8Z98 - chains A and B of the 4 polymer chains in the assembly; structure by electron microscopy, 2.52 A resolution.

[Chain A]
Molecule: Polymerase acidic protein
Source organism: Thogoto virus (isolate SiAr 126)
UniProtKB: P27194 (PA_THOGV); residue numbers follow UniProt; this construct covers 1-622
Amino-acid sequence (622 residues; row label = number of the first residue in the row):
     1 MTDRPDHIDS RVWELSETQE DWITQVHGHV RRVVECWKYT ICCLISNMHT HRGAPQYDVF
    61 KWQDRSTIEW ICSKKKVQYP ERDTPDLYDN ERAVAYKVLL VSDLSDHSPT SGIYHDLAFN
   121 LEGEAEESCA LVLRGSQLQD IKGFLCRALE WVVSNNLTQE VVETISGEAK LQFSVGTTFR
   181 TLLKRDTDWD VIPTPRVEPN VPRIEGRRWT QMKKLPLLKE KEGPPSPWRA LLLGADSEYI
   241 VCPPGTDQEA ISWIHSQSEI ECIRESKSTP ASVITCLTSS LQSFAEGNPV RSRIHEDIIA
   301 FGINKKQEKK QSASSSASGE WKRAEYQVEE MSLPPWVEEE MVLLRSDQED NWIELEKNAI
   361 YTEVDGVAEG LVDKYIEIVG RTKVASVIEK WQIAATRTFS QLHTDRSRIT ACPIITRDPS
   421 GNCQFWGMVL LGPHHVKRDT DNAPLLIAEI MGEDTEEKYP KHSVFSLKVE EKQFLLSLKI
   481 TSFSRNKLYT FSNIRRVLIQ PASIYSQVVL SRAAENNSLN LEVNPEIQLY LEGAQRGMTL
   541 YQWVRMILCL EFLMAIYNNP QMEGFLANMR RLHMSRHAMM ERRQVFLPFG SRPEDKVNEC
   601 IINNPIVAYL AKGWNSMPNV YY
Not modelled in the structure: 1
Sequence notes: conflict Glu471 (Gly in P27194)
Ligand contacts: V9G (7-methyl-guanosine-5'-triphosphate-5'-(2'-O-methyl)-adenosine): Lys267, Ser268, Pro270, Phe301, Gly302, Lys305, Lys309, Ile480
From the paper describing this entry:
  - binding site for V9G: Pro270, Lys305, Lys309, Ile480
  - binding site for the 9-nt RNA strand: Lys309

[Chain B]
Molecule: RNA-directed RNA polymerase catalytic subunit
Source organism: Thogoto virus (isolate SiAr 126)
Notes: EC 2.7.7.48
UniProtKB: O41353 (RDRP_THOGV); residue numbers follow UniProt; this construct covers 1-710
Amino-acid sequence (710 residues; each row starts with the number of its first residue):
     1 MNLFTPLSEI NPTTTQELLY AYTGPAPVAY GTRTRAVLEN IIRPYQYFYK EPNVQRALDI
    61 KTGCKEPEDI NVEGPSSGFH TASVLKLADN FFRKYRPAME KLKYWILVKL PKLKYAELSK
   121 GRQTYSFIHK RNLPAPIALE ETVEFLEQNL RRKIGPTLLS YCQAIADVME LDETTYEGAR
   181 DPRPWDIQLE EIDSDEEDPL FRQVGREETY TIKFSREELW DQMRTLNTMW KHLERGRLNR
   241 RTIATPSMLI RGFVKIVEDA AKEILENVPT SGVPVGGEEK LAKLASKQTF HTAVTGELSG
   301 DQEKFNECLD PDAMRLMWTV FLRKLGCPDW IMELFNIPFM VFKSKLADMG EGLVYTKGKL
   361 TDRKPLGEMP SEFDDLVRNV VGNSISCRLG MFMGMYNLTS TLLALISIER EELTGSHVES
   421 SDDFIHFFNC KTHEEMFKQA ETLRLTLKLV GINMSPSKCI LISPAGIGEF NSKFHHRDFV
   481 GNVATELPAL VPNGTNPMTD LAMGLNVIKH SVNTGQMNLC TGALAMRIFN HAYKYAYMAL
   541 GVTRRTRFME ENAITPLLTN QGASPVHSFS TMHLDEVALR RHLGLLDEET LRRILNPNNP
   601 VTQKGDPSMF FRIENKMPQI MEDYSVPSCF KYTLSRNRTI QDKPHKALLN KEERYQRVTS
   661 IINKLFPEVL IQEASAPGTV RESLKRRLEL VVERSDLDEE RKKRILSRIF
Not modelled in the structure: 178-208, 275-278, 603-621, 636-644
Sequence notes: conflict Leu7 (Arg in O41353), Trp230 (Cys in O41353)

[Interface between chain A and chain B]
Residue-residue contacts (306):
  Glu17(A) - Arg152(B)
  Glu17(A) - Lys153(B)
  Thr18(A) - Lys153(B)
  Thr18(A) - Pro677(B)
  Asp21(A) - Gly155(B)
  Asp21(A) - Ser160(B)  hydrogen bond
  Ile23(A) - Arg152(B)
  Ile23(A) - Ser160(B)
  Ile23(A) - Gln163(B)
  Ile23(A) - Asp167(B)
  Thr24(A) - Leu159(B)
  Thr24(A) - Ser160(B)
  Asp64(A) - Arg686(B)
  Ser66(A) - Arg687(B)
  Ser66(A) - Leu690(B)
  Thr67(A) - Arg686(B)
  Trp70(A) - Leu690(B)  hydrophobic
  Trp70(A) - Glu693(B)
  Trp70(A) - Arg694(B)
  Leu171(A) - Pro111(B)  hydrophobic
  Leu171(A) - Leu159(B)  hydrophobic
  Leu171(A) - Trp330(B)  hydrophobic
  Phe173(A) - Cys162(B)
  Phe173(A) - Gln163(B)
  Phe173(A) - Phe253(B)  hydrophobic
  Phe173(A) - Trp330(B)
  Phe173(A) - Leu334(B)  hydrophobic
  Phe173(A) - Ile337(B)  hydrophobic
  Ser174(A) - Gln163(B)  hydrogen bond (backbone-side chain)
  Val175(A) - Ile337(B)  hydrophobic
  Gly176(A) - Glu170(B)  hydrogen bond (backbone-side chain)
  Thr178(A) - Glu170(B)
  Thr178(A) - Arg216(B)
  Phe179(A) - Met169(B)  hydrophobic
  Phe179(A) - Glu170(B)  hydrogen bond (backbone-side chain)
  Phe179(A) - Trp220(B)  hydrophobic
  Arg180(A) - Glu333(B)  salt bridge
  Leu182(A) - Arg216(B)
  Leu182(A) - Trp220(B)
  Leu183(A) - Ile337(B)  hydrophobic
  Leu183(A) - Met340(B)  hydrophobic
  Leu183(A) - Val341(B)  hydrophobic
  Arg185(A) - Lys61(B)  hydrogen bond (backbone-side chain)
  Arg185(A) - Glu217(B)  salt bridge
  Arg185(A) - Trp220(B)
  Asp186(A) - Lys61(B)
  Asp186(A) - Lys343(B)
  Asp186(A) - Ser344(B)  hydrogen bond
  Asp186(A) - Arg388(B)  salt bridge
  Thr187(A) - Thr62(B)
  Thr187(A) - Asp312(B)  hydrogen bond
  Thr187(A) - Arg315(B)  hydrogen bond
  Asp188(A) - Lys61(B)
  Asp188(A) - Thr62(B)  hydrogen bond (backbone-side chain)
  Trp189(A) - Thr62(B)
  Trp189(A) - Phe79(B)  hydrophobic
  Trp189(A) - Thr81(B)
  Trp189(A) - Asp312(B)
  Trp189(A) - Arg315(B)
  Asp190(A) - Arg315(B)  hydrogen bond (backbone-side chain)
  Asp190(A) - Met340(B)
  Val191(A) - Arg315(B)  hydrogen bond (backbone-side chain)
  Val191(A) - Glu333(B)
  Val191(A) - Asn336(B)  hydrogen bond (backbone-side chain)
  Val191(A) - Met340(B)  hydrophobic
  Ile192(A) - Thr319(B)
  Ile192(A) - Arg323(B)
  Ile192(A) - Asp329(B)
  Ile192(A) - Met332(B)  hydrophobic
  Pro193(A) - Arg315(B)
  Pro193(A) - Thr319(B)
  Pro193(A) - Arg323(B)  hydrogen bond (backbone-side chain)
  Pro193(A) - Asn336(B)
  Thr194(A) - Arg323(B)
  Pro195(A) - Thr81(B)
  Pro195(A) - Leu316(B)
  Val197(A) - Thr81(B)
  Val197(A) - Leu85(B)
  Glu198(A) - Ala82(B)
  Pro199(A) - Ala82(B)
  Pro199(A) - Lys86(B)
  Asn200(A) - Ala82(B)  hydrogen bond (backbone-backbone)
  Asn200(A) - Ser83(B)  hydrogen bond (backbone-backbone)
  Asn200(A) - Lys86(B)
  Val201(A) - Arg410(B)
  Val201(A) - Leu449(B)  hydrophobic
  Pro202(A) - Pro67(B)  hydrophobic
  Pro202(A) - His80(B)
  Pro202(A) - Ser83(B)
  Ile204(A) - Pro67(B)
  Ile204(A) - Ile70(B)  hydrophobic
  Ile204(A) - Val72(B)  hydrophobic
  Ile204(A) - Leu445(B)
  Ile204(A) - Leu449(B)  hydrophobic
  Glu205(A) - Val72(B)
  Gly206(A) - Glu441(B)
  Gly206(A) - Leu445(B)
  Arg207(A) - Val72(B)
  Arg207(A) - Glu73(B)  salt bridge
  Arg207(A) - Glu441(B)  hydrogen bond (backbone-side chain)
  Arg207(A) - Arg444(B)
  Trp209(A) - Ala440(B)
  Trp209(A) - Glu441(B)  hydrogen bond
  Ala313(A) - Leu360(B)  hydrophobic
  Ser314(A) - Leu360(B)
  Ala317(A) - Gly358(B)
  Ala317(A) - Lys359(B)
  Gly319(A) - Lys357(B)
  Glu320(A) - Thr356(B)
  Glu320(A) - Lys357(B)
  Trp321(A) - Tyr355(B)
  Trp321(A) - Thr356(B)
  Trp321(A) - Lys357(B)
  Trp321(A) - Asp362(B)
  Trp321(A) - Lys364(B)
  Trp321(A) - Met369(B)  hydrophobic
  Lys322(A) - Tyr355(B)
  Lys322(A) - Thr356(B)  hydrogen bond (backbone-backbone)
  Arg323(A) - Arg35(B)
  Arg323(A) - Val354(B)  hydrogen bond (side chain-backbone)
  Arg323(A) - Tyr355(B)
  Arg323(A) - Thr356(B)
  Arg323(A) - Glu372(B)  salt bridge
  Ala324(A) - Val354(B)  hydrogen bond (backbone-backbone)
  Ala324(A) - Thr356(B)
  Tyr326(A) - Val354(B)
  Leu355(A) - Leu524(B)  hydrophobic
  Leu355(A) - Arg527(B)  hydrogen bond (backbone-side chain)
  Glu356(A) - Arg527(B)  hydrogen bond (backbone-side chain)
  Glu356(A) - Lys534(B)  salt bridge
  Glu356(A) - Ser564(B)
  Glu356(A) - Pro565(B)
  Lys357(A) - Pro565(B)
  Asn358(A) - Ala523(B)
  Asn358(A) - Met526(B)
  Asn358(A) - Arg527(B)
  Asn358(A) - His567(B)
  Ala359(A) - Val566(B)
  Ala359(A) - His567(B)  hydrogen bond (backbone-backbone)
  Ala359(A) - Ser568(B)
  Tyr361(A) - Val566(B)  hydrogen bond (side chain-backbone)
  Tyr361(A) - Ser568(B)
  Tyr361(A) - Thr571(B)
  Tyr361(A) - Leu583(B)
  Thr362(A) - Ser570(B)
  Val364(A) - Leu519(B)  hydrophobic
  Asp365(A) - Ser568(B)  hydrogen bond
  Asp365(A) - Phe569(B)
  Asp365(A) - Ser570(B)  hydrogen bond
  Val367(A) - Leu519(B)  hydrophobic
  Ala368(A) - Leu519(B)
  Glu369(A) - Arg527(B)  salt bridge
  Leu371(A) - Cys520(B)  hydrophobic
  Val372(A) - Cys520(B)
  Val372(A) - Ala523(B)  hydrophobic
  Val372(A) - Leu524(B)
  Val372(A) - Arg527(B)
  Asp373(A) - Arg527(B)  salt bridge
  Ile376(A) - Arg527(B)
  Thr396(A) - Tyr535(B)
  Ser400(A) - Tyr535(B)
  Lys487(A) - Pro25(B)
  Lys487(A) - Tyr30(B)
  Tyr489(A) - Val491(B)
  Thr490(A) - Thr23(B)
  Thr490(A) - Gly24(B)
  Thr490(A) - Pro25(B)
  Phe491(A) - Pro25(B)  hydrophobic
  Asn493(A) - Thr23(B)
  Asn493(A) - Val491(B)
  Ile494(A) - Thr23(B)  hydrogen bond (backbone-side chain)
  Arg495(A) - Ile528(B)
  Arg495(A) - His531(B)
  Arg496(A) - Thr23(B)
  Arg496(A) - Leu487(B)
  Arg496(A) - Pro488(B)  hydrogen bond (side chain-backbone)
  Arg496(A) - Ala489(B)
  Val497(A) - Thr23(B)
  Leu498(A) - Leu524(B)
  Ile499(A) - Leu487(B)  hydrophobic
  Ile499(A) - Leu490(B)  hydrophobic
  Ile499(A) - Thr521(B)
  Gln500(A) - Glu17(B)  hydrogen bond (side chain-backbone)
  Gln500(A) - Leu18(B)
  Gln500(A) - Tyr20(B)  hydrogen bond (side chain-backbone)
  Gln500(A) - Tyr22(B)
  Ala502(A) - Leu524(B)  hydrophobic
  Ser503(A) - Glu17(B)  hydrogen bond
  Ser503(A) - Thr521(B)
  Ile504(A) - Thr15(B)
  Ile504(A) - Glu17(B)
  Ile504(A) - Leu18(B)  hydrophobic
  Ser506(A) - Asn518(B)  hydrogen bond
  Ser506(A) - Cys520(B)
  Gln507(A) - Thr14(B)
  Gln507(A) - Glu17(B)  hydrogen bond
  Arg512(A) - Glu9(B)  salt bridge
  Glu515(A) - Glu9(B)
  Pro525(A) - Glu9(B)
  Glu526(A) - Ser8(B)  hydrogen bond (backbone-side chain)
  Ile527(A) - Ser8(B)
  Gln528(A) - Pro6(B)
  Gln528(A) - Leu7(B)  hydrogen bond (backbone-backbone)
  Gln528(A) - Ser8(B)  hydrogen bond (backbone-side chain)
  Leu529(A) - Asn2(B)
  Leu529(A) - Leu3(B)
  Leu529(A) - Thr5(B)
  Leu529(A) - Pro6(B)  hydrophobic
  Leu529(A) - Leu7(B)
  Tyr530(A) - Asn2(B)  hydrogen bond (backbone-side chain)
  Tyr530(A) - Leu7(B)  hydrophobic
  Gln535(A) - Leu7(B)
  Trp543(A) - Leu3(B)  hydrogen bond (side chain-backbone)
  Trp543(A) - Pro6(B)  hydrophobic
  Met546(A) - Leu3(B)  hydrophobic
  Ile547(A) - Leu18(B)  hydrophobic
  Leu550(A) - Leu3(B)  hydrophobic
  Leu550(A) - Phe4(B)  hydrophobic
  Glu551(A) - Phe4(B)
  Glu551(A) - Leu18(B)
  Glu551(A) - Tyr20(B)
  Met554(A) - Phe4(B)  hydrophobic
  Met554(A) - Leu18(B)
  Ala555(A) - Thr23(B)
  Ala555(A) - Gly24(B)
  Ala555(A) - Pro25(B)
  Asn558(A) - Ala21(B)
  Asn558(A) - Gly24(B)
  Asn558(A) - Pro25(B)  hydrogen bond (side chain-backbone)
  Asn558(A) - Arg235(B)
  Pro560(A) - Pro27(B)  hydrophobic
  Pro560(A) - Arg237(B)
  Pro560(A) - Leu238(B)
  Pro560(A) - Arg240(B)
  Gln561(A) - Leu238(B)
  Glu563(A) - Ala21(B)
  Glu563(A) - Pro25(B)
  Glu563(A) - Pro27(B)
  Glu563(A) - Glu234(B)
  Glu563(A) - Arg235(B)  salt bridge
  Glu563(A) - Gly236(B)  hydrogen bond (side chain-backbone)
  Leu566(A) - Leu19(B)
  Ala567(A) - Gly236(B)
  Asn568(A) - Lys458(B)
  Met569(A) - Met1(B)  hydrophobic
  Arg570(A) - Gln16(B)
  Arg570(A) - Leu19(B)  hydrogen bond (side chain-backbone)
  Arg570(A) - Tyr20(B)
  Arg571(A) - Asp301(B)  salt bridge
  Arg571(A) - Lys458(B)
  Arg571(A) - Ile460(B)
  His573(A) - Met1(B)
  His573(A) - Phe4(B)
  His573(A) - Thr5(B)
  His573(A) - Pro12(B)  hydrogen bond (side chain-backbone)
  His573(A) - Thr15(B)
  His573(A) - Leu19(B)
  Met574(A) - Ile467(B)  hydrophobic
  Met574(A) - Gly468(B)
  Met574(A) - Glu469(B)
  Ser575(A) - Ile460(B)
  His577(A) - Asn11(B)
  His577(A) - Pro12(B)
  His577(A) - Thr13(B)  hydrogen bond
  His577(A) - Ile467(B)
  His577(A) - His476(B)  hydrogen bond
  Ala578(A) - Ile462(B)  hydrophobic
  Ala578(A) - Ile467(B)  hydrophobic
  Met580(A) - Thr5(B)
  Met580(A) - Leu7(B)  hydrophobic
  Met580(A) - Pro12(B)  hydrophobic
  Glu581(A) - Ile467(B)
  Glu581(A) - His476(B)  salt bridge
  Glu581(A) - Arg477(B)  salt bridge
  Arg583(A) - Ile462(B)
  Arg583(A) - Pro464(B)
  Arg583(A) - Ala465(B)  hydrogen bond (side chain-backbone)
  Arg583(A) - Ile467(B)
  Arg583(A) - Arg477(B)
  Gln584(A) - Leu461(B)
  Gln584(A) - Ile462(B)
  Gln584(A) - Ser463(B)  hydrogen bond (backbone-backbone)
  Gln584(A) - Pro464(B)
  Val585(A) - Ile460(B)  hydrophobic
  Val585(A) - Leu461(B)
  Val585(A) - Ile462(B)  hydrophobic
  Phe586(A) - Phe437(B)  hydrophobic
  Phe586(A) - Leu461(B)  hydrogen bond (backbone-backbone)
  Phe586(A) - Ser463(B)
  Leu587(A) - Cys459(B)
  Pro588(A) - Pro456(B)
  Pro588(A) - Cys459(B)
  Phe589(A) - Glu73(B)
  Gly590(A) - Pro456(B)
  Ser591(A) - Pro456(B)  hydrogen bond (side chain-backbone)
  Ser591(A) - Ser457(B)  hydrogen bond (side chain-backbone)
  Arg592(A) - Ser457(B)  hydrogen bond (backbone-side chain)
  Pro593(A) - Ser457(B)
  Glu599(A) - Leu238(B)
  Glu599(A) - Asn239(B)
  Leu610(A) - Met1(B)
  Gly613(A) - Met1(B)
  Gly613(A) - Asn2(B)
  Trp614(A) - Met1(B)
  Met617(A) - Asn2(B)
  Met617(A) - Thr5(B)
Other interface residues (no listed pair), chain A (154 interface residues in all): Gln19, Gln172, Thr177, Ser318, Met341, Ile360, Tyr375, Thr440, Val508, Ser511, Leu531, Asn559, Gly564, Arg576, Arg582, Lys596, Cys600, Tyr609, Ser616
Other interface residues (no listed pair), chain B (166 interface residues in all): Ile10, Ala26, Val28, Thr157, Ala166, Met223, Arg224, Leu298, Ser299, Leu353, Thr361, Ser371, Ser455, Gly466, Phe474, Glu486, Asn530, Ala563, Leu579, Gly678, Ser683

[Summary]
154 residues of chain A and 166 residues of chain B are in contact; the contacts include 50 hydrogen bonds and
13 salt bridges. Among the polar pairs are Arg180(A)-Glu333(B), Arg185(A)-Glu217(B) and Asp186(A)-Arg388(B).
From the paper: a binding site for V9G at Pro270(A), Lys305(A) and Lys309(A) among others; a binding site for
the 9-nt RNA strand at Lys309(A).
Here chain A is Polymerase acidic protein and chain B is RNA-directed RNA polymerase catalytic subunit, both
from Thogoto virus (isolate SiAr 126). Entry 8Z98 (Cryo-EM structure of Thogoto virus polymerase in a
transcription reception conformation) was determined by electron microscopy (same publication as 8Z85, 8Z8J,
8Z8N, 8Z8X, 8Z90, 8Z97 and 3 further entries).
